Entry 6FVN (X-ray diffraction, 3.14 A resolution); this record covers chains A and B of the 4 polymer chains in the assembly.

Chain A (and B):
Molecule: Beta sliding clamp
Organism: Mycobacterium tuberculosis (strain CDC 1551 / Oshkosh)
Notes: chain B of this document is another copy of the same molecule, construct and numbering; everything in this record applies to it too
UniProt: P9WNU0 (DPO3B_MYCTO); the construct lacks a stretch of the UniProt sequence, so the offset changes along the chain: 2-65 = UniProt 1-64; 66-402 = UniProt 66-402
Amino-acid sequence (402 residues; each row starts with the number of its first residue):
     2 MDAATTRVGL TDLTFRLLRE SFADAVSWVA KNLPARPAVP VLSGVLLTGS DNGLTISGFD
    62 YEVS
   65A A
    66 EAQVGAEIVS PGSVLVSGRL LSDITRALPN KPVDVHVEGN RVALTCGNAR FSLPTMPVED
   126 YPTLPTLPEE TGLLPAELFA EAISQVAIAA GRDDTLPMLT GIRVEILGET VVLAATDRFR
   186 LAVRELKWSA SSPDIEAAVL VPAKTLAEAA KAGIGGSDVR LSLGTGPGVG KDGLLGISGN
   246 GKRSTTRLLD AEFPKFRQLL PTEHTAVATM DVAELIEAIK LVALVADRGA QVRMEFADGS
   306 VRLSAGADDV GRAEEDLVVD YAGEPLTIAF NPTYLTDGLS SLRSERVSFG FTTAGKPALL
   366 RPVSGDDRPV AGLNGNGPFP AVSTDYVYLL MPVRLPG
Disordered / not traced: 2-12, 53, 65A, 232-234, 374-378, 401-402 (chain B: 2-11, 37-38, 65A, 217, 232-234, 369-379, 401-402)

Chain A / chain B interface:
Contacting residue pairs (43):
  Leu85(A) with Val315(B)
  Asp88(A) with Leu289(B)
  Ile89(A) with Leu289(B), hydrophobic
  Ala92(A) with Leu286(B)
  Arg106(A) with Asp313(B), hydrogen bond (side chain-backbone); Gly316(B)
  Asn113(A) with Glu319(B); Glu320(B); Asp321(B), hydrogen bond (side chain-backbone)
  Ala114(A) with Glu319(B)
  Arg115(A) with Arg317(B); Ala318(B); Glu319(B), salt bridge; Asp321(B), salt bridge
  Phe116(A) with Leu286(B); Arg317(B); Ala318(B), hydrophobic
  Ser117(A) with Gly316(B); Arg317(B), hydrogen bond (backbone-backbone)
  Pro119(A) with Asp313(B); Asp314(B); Val315(B)
  Leu286(A) with Ala92(B); Leu93(B), hydrophobic; Pro94(B); Ala114(B), hydrophobic; Phe116(B)
  Leu289(A) with Asp88(B); Ile89(B), hydrophobic; Ala92(B), hydrophobic
  Asp313(A) with Arg106(B), hydrogen bond (backbone-side chain)
  Asp314(A) with Pro119(B)
  Val315(A) with Leu85(B); Pro119(B)
  Gly316(A) with Ser117(B)
  Arg317(A) with Phe116(B); Ser117(B), hydrogen bond (backbone-backbone)
  Ala318(A) with Arg115(B); Phe116(B), hydrophobic
  Glu319(A) with Ala114(B); Arg115(B), hydrogen bond (backbone-backbone)
  Glu320(A) with Asn113(B)
  Asp321(A) with Asn113(B), hydrogen bond (backbone-side chain)
Other interface residues (no listed pair), chain A (26 interface residues in all): Leu93, Pro94, Leu118, Val290
Other interface residues (no listed pair), chain B (26 interface residues in all): Val290, Ala312

In short:
The chain A/chain B interface involves 26 residues from each chain, with 7 hydrogen bonds and 2 salt bridges.
Polar pairs include Arg115(A)-Glu319(B), Arg115(A)-Asp321(B) and Arg106(A)-Asp313(B).
Both chains are Beta sliding clamp (Mycobacterium tuberculosis (strain CDC 1551 / Oshkosh)). Entry 6FVN (DNA
polymerase sliding clamp from Mycobacterium tuberculosis with bound P7 peptide) was determined by X-ray
diffraction (same publication as 6FVL, 6FVM and 6FVO).
